PDB entry 7YTC | electron microscopy, 3.39 A resolution | chains B and L of the 12 polymer chains in the assembly

Chain B (and L):
Molecule: Immunoglobulin heavy constant mu
From: Homo sapiens
Notes: chain L of this document is another copy of the same molecule, construct and numbering; everything in this record applies to it too
UniProtKB: P01871 (IGHM_HUMAN); residues 345-576 here correspond to UniProt positions 222-453 (UniProt number = residue number - 123)
Amino-acid sequence (232 residues; each row starts with the number of its first residue):
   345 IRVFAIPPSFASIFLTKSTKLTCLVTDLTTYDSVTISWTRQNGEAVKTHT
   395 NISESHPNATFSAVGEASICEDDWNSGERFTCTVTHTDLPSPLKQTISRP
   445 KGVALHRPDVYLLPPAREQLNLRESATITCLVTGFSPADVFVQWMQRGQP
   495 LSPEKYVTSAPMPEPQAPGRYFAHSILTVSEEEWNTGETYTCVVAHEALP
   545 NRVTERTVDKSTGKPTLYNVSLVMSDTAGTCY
Not modelled in the structure: 573-576 (chain L: 445-448)
UniProt features mapped onto this chain:
  - glycosylation (N-linked (GlcNAc...) asparagine): N395, N402
Cystine bridges: C367-C426, C474-C536
Covalently attached groups: N-acetylglucosamine (NAG) linked to N563

How chain B and chain L interact:
Contacting residue pairs - 4 pairs, chain B then chain L:
  R461(B) - D570(L)  salt bridge
  N465(B) - T571(L)
  V564(B) - M568(L)  hydrophobic
  M568(B) - V564(L)  hydrophobic
Also at the interface, not in a pair above, chain B (5 interface residues in all): L566
Also at the interface, not in a pair above, chain L (5 interface residues in all): L566

Overview:
The chain B/chain L interface involves 5 residues from each chain, with 1 salt bridge. The salt-bridged pair
is R461(B)-D570(L). Covalently linked N-acetylglucosamine: at N563(B).
Both chains are Immunoglobulin heavy constant mu (Homo sapiens). Entry 7YTC (Cryo-EM structure of human FcmR
bound to IgM-Fc/J) was determined by electron microscopy (same publication as 7YSG, 7YTD and 7YTE).
